6YE2 - chain A; structure by X-ray diffraction, 2.44 A resolution.

[Chain A]
Molecule: 5'-nucleotidase
Organism: Homo sapiens
Notes: EC 3.1.3.5
Reference sequence: P21589 (5NTD_HUMAN); numbering as in UniProt (aligned over 27-549)
Sequence (532 residues; numbered 26 to 557; the number before each row is that of its first residue):
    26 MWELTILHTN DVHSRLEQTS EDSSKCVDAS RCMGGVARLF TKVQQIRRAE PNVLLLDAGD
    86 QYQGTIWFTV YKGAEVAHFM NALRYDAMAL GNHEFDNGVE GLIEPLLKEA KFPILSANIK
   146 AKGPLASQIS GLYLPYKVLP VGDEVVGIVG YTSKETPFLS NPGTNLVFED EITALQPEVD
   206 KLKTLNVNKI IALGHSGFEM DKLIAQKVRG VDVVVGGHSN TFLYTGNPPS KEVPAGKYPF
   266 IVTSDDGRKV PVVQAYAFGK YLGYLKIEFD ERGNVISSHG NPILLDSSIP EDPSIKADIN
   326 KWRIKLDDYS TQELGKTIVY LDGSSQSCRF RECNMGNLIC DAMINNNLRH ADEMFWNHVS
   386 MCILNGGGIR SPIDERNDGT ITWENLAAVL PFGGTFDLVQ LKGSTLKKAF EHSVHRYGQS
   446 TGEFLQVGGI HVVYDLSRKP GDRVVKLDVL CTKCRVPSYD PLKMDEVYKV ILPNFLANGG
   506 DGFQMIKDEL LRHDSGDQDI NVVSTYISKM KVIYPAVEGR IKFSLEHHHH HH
Not modelled in the structure: 377-380, 550-557
Disulfide bonds: Cys51-Cys57, Cys353-Cys358, Cys365-Cys387, Cys476-Cys479
Differences from the reference sequence: initiating methionine (26); engineered mutation Asp53 (Asn in P21589), Asp311 (Asn in P21589), Asp333 (Asn in P21589), Asp403 (Asn in P21589); variant Ala376 (Thr in P21589); expression tag (550-557)
Bound ions: Zn2+ site 1: Asp36, His38, Asp85 (together with OO5); Zn2+ site 2: Asp85, Asn117, His220, His243 (together with OO5); Ca2+: Asn213, Asp237, Gly298
Small-molecule neighbours: OO5 ([(2R,3S,4R,5R)-5-[6-chloranyl-4-(cyclopentylamino)pyrazolo[3,4-d]pyrimidin-1-yl]-3,4-bis(oxidanyl)oxolan-2-yl]methoxymethylphosphonic acid): Asp36, His38, Asp85, Asn117, His118, Asp121, Leu184, Ser185, Asn186, His220, His243, Asn245, Arg354, Asn390, Gly392, Gly393, Arg395, Phe417, Gly447, Glu448, Pro498, Phe500, Asp506
Swiss-Prot annotation at these positions:
  - binding site (Zn(2+)): Asp36, His38, Asp85, Asn117, His220, His243
  - binding site (AMP): Arg354, Asn390, Arg395, Phe417, Phe500, Asp506
  - binding site (IMP): Arg354, Asn390, Arg395, Phe417, Phe500, Asp506
  - site (Transition state stabilizer): His118, Asp121
  - lipidation: Ser549 (GPI-anchor amidated serine)
  - natural variant: Cys358 (C358Y: In CALJA), Ala376 (T376A: this construct carries the variant)

[Overview]
Chain A binds compound OO5. Asp36, His38 and Asp85 coordinate Zn2+ site 1. Asp85, Asn117, His220 and His243
form the Zn2+ site 2. UniProt lists 6 Zn2+-binding residues, 6 AMP-binding residues and 6 IMP-binding
residues.
Chain A is 5'-nucleotidase (Homo sapiens); the structure, Human Ecto-5'-nucleotidase (CD73) in complex with
the AMPCP derivative A1202 (compound 4a in publication) in the ..., was determined by X-ray diffraction
together with 6YE1 from the same study.
